Entry 7EVY (electron microscopy, 2.98 A resolution); this record covers chains A and D of the 5 polymer chains in the assembly.

== Chain A ==
Protein: Guanine nucleotide-binding protein G(i) subunit alpha-1
Source organism: Homo sapiens
UniProtKB: P63096 (GNAI1_HUMAN); residues 1-354 here = UniProt positions 1-354
Chain sequence (354 residues; numbered 1 to 354; the number before each row is that of its first residue):
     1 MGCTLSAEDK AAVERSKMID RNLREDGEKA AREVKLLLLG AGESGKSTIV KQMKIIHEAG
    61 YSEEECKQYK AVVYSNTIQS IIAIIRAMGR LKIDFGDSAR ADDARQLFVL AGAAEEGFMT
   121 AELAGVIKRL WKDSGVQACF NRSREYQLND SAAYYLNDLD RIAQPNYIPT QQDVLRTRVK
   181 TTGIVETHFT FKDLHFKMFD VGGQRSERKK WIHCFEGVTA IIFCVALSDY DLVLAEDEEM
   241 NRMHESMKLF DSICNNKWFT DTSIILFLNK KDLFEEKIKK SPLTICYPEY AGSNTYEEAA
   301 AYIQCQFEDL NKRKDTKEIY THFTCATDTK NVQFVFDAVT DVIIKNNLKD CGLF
Not modelled in the structure: 1-2, 58-181
UniProt features mapped onto this chain:
  - region: Lys35 to Thr48 (G1 motif), Asp173 to Thr181 (G2 motif), Phe196 to Arg205 (G3 motif), Ile265 to Asp272 (G4 motif), Thr324 to Thr329 (G5 motif)
  - binding site (GTP): Glu43 to Thr48, Ser151, Leu175 to Thr181, Asp200 to Gln204, Asn269 to Asp272, Ala326
  - binding site (Mg(2+)): Ser47, Thr181
  - modified residue: Arg178 (ADP-ribosylarginine), Gln204 (Deamidated glutamine), Cys351 (ADP-ribosylcysteine)
  - lipidation: Gly2 (N-myristoyl glycine), Cys3 (S-palmitoyl cysteine)

== Chain D ==
Protein: Sphingosine 1-phosphate receptor 1
Source organism: Homo sapiens
Chain sequence (531 residues; numbered -183 to 347; the number before each row is that of its first residue; numbers below 1 keep their minus sign (Met-183 is residue -183)):
  -183 MKTIIALSYI FCLVFADYKD DDDANIFEML RIDEGLRLKI YKNTEGYYTI GIGHLLTKSP
  -123 SLNAAKSELD KAIGRNTNGV ITKDEAEKLF NQDVDAAVRG ILRNAKLKPV YDSLDAVRRA
   -63 ALINMVFQMG ETGVAGFTNS LRMLQQKRWD EAAVNLAKSR WYNQTPNRAK RVITTFRTGT
    -3 WDAYMGPTSV PLVKAHRSSV SDYVNYDIIV RHYNYTGKLN ISADKENSIK LTSVVFILIC
    57 CFIILENIFV LLTIWKTKKF HRPMYYFIGN LALSDLLAGV AYTANLLLSG ATTYKLTPAQ
   117 WFLREGSMFV ALSASVFSLL AIAIERYITM LKMKLHNGSN NFRLFLLISA CWVISLILGG
   177 LPIMGWNCIS ALSSCSTVLP LYHKHYILFC TTVFTLLLLS IVILYCRIYS LVRTRSRRLT
   237 FRKNISKASR SSEKSLALLK TVIIVLSVFI ACWAPLFILL LLDVGCKVKT CDILFRAEYF
   297 LVLAVLNSGT NPIIYTLTNK EMRRAFIRIM SCCKCPSGDS AHHHHHHHHH H
Not modelled in the structure: -183 to 21, 36-47, 242-247, 326-347
Disulfides: Cys184-Cys191, Cys282-Cys287
Covalent attachments: N-acetylglucosamine (NAG) linked to Asn30
Residues lining bound ligands: J8C (1-[[4-[(E)-N-[[4-cyclohexyl-3-(trifluoromethyl)phenyl]methoxy]-C-methyl-carbonimidoyl]-2-ethyl-phenyl]methyl]azetidine-3-carboxylic acid): Tyr29, Lys34, Asn101, Trp117, Arg120, Glu121, Met124, Phe125, Leu128, Ser129, Val132, Val194, Leu195, Cys206, Thr207, Val209, Phe210, Leu213, Trp269, Leu272, Leu276, Ala293, Glu294, Leu297
Reported in the primary citation:
  - post-translational modification sites: Asn30
  - mutagenesis - N30A: decreased expression
  - mutagenesis - N30D, N30Q: unchanged expression
  - binding site for J8C: Tyr29, Lys34, Asn101, Arg120, Met124, Leu128, Cys206, Thr207, Phe210, Leu272
  - mutagenesis - Y29A, N30A, K34A, R120A, E121A (3-fold), L128A, W269A: decreased signaling in response to J8C
  - mutagenesis - C206A, T207A, F210A, L272A, F273A: decreased signaling
  - conformationally variable residues (side-chain flip): Leu128, Phe210, Phe265, Trp269, Phe273, Leu297, Tyr311
  - mutagenesis - N30D, N30Q, R292Q: unchanged signaling in response to J8C

== Chain A / chain D interface ==
Residue-residue contacts (34; chain A residue first):
  Ala31(A) with His152(D)
  Glu33(A) with Leu151(D)
  Val34(A) with Leu151(D), hydrophobic
  Gln304(A) with Asn240(D)
  Ile319(A) with Ile241(D)
  Tyr320(A) with Lys239(D); Ile241(D), hydrophobic
  Thr321(A) with Asn240(D)
  Lys330(A) with Arg238(D), hydrogen bond (backbone-side chain)
  Gln333(A) with Phe237(D)
  Asp337(A) with Leu235(D); Thr236(D); Phe237(D); Arg238(D), salt bridge
  Thr340(A) with Leu235(D)
  Asp341(A) with Lys239(D), salt bridge; Lys250(D), salt bridge
  Asn347(A) with Met146(D); Met149(D); Lys150(D)
  Leu348(A) with Met146(D), hydrophobic; Lys250(D)
  Asp350(A) with Arg78(D), salt bridge; Met80(D); Thr145(D); Asn153(D)
  Cys351(A) with Met80(D); Arg142(D), hydrogen bond (backbone-side chain); Thr145(D); Met146(D), hydrophobic
  Gly352(A) with Thr314(D); Asn315(D)
  Leu353(A) with Arg142(D); Leu254(D), hydrophobic
Other interface residues (no listed pair), chain A (29 interface residues in all): Arg32, Thr219, Glu318, His322, Phe334, Phe336, Ile343, Ile344, Lys345, Lys349, Phe354
Other interface residues (no listed pair), chain D (26 interface residues in all): Ile224, Val228, Arg231, Ser232, Thr257
Interface features reported in the paper:
  - pairs named by the authors: Asp341(A)-Lys250(D) (salt bridge), Ile343(A)-Met149(D) (hydrophobic contact), Asp350(A)-Arg78(D), Cys351(A)-Arg142(D)
  - interface residues, chain D: Met149(D), Leu151(D), Arg233(D)
  - hot spots on chain D (mutagenesis) - M149R: unchanged signaling in response to J8C
  - hot spots on chain D (mutagenesis) - M149A: abolished signaling in response to J8C

== In short ==
The interface between chain A and chain D involves 29 residues on one side and 26 on the other; the contacts
include 2 hydrogen bonds and 4 salt bridges. Polar contacts include Asp337(A)-Arg238(D), Asp341(A)-Lys239(D)
and Asp341(A)-Lys250(D). The authors report a salt bridge between Asp341(A) and Lys250(D); a hydrophobic
contact between Ile343(A) and Met149(D); contacts between Asp350(A) and Arg78(D) and Cys351(A) and Arg142(D).
From the paper: a binding site for J8C at Tyr29(D), Lys34(D) and Asn101(D) among others; Y29A, N30A and K34A
of chain D, among others, reduce signaling in response to J8C; 17 substitutions were tested in all.
Chain A is Guanine nucleotide-binding protein G(i) subunit alpha-1 and chain D is Sphingosine 1-phosphate
receptor 1, both from Homo sapiens; the structure, Cryo-EM structure of siponimod -bound
Sphingosine-1-phosphate receptor 1 in complex with Gi protein, was determined by electron microscopy together
with 7EVZ, 7EW0, 7EW1 and 7EW7 from the same study.
